2OHH - chains A and B; structure by X-ray diffraction, 1.70 A resolution.

== Chain A (and B) ==
Name: Type A flavoprotein fprA
From: Methanothermobacter thermautotrophicus
Notes: EC 1.-.-.-; chain B of this document is another copy of the same molecule, construct and numbering; everything in this record applies to it too
UniProt: Q50497 (FPRA_METTM); residue numbers follow UniProt; this construct covers 1-404
Amino-acid sequence (404 residues; numbered 1 to 404; the number before each row is that of its first residue):
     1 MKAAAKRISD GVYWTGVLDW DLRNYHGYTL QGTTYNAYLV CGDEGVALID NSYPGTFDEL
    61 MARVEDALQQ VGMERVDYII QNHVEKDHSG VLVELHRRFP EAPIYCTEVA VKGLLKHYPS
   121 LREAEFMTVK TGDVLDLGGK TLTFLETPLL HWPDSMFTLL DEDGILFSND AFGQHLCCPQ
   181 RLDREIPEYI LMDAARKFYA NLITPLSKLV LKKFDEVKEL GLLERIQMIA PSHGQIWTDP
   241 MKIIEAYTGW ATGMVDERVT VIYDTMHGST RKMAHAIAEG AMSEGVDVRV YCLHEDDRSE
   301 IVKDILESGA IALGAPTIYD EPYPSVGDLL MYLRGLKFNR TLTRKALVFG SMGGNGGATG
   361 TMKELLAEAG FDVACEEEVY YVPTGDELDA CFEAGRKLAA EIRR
Disordered / not traced: 404
Swiss-Prot annotation at these positions:
  - binding site (Fe cation): His83, Glu85, Asp87, His88, His151, Asp170, His233
  - binding site (FMN): Thr265 to Thr270, Thr317 to Asp320, Ser351 to Gly356
Ion coordination: Fe ion site 1: His83, Glu85, His151, Asp170; Fe ion site 2: Asp87, His88, Asp170, His233
Small-molecule neighbours:
  - FMN (flavin mononucleotide), molecule 1: His26, Glu85, His151, Trp152, Leu202
  - FMN, molecule 2: Asp264, Thr265, Met266, His267, Gly268, Ser269, Thr270, Pro316, Thr317, Ile318, Tyr319, Asp320, Ser351, Met352, Gly353, Gly354, Asn355, Gly356, Tyr381

== How chain A and chain B interact ==
Pairs across the interface (88):
  Tyr25(A) - His267(B)  hydrogen bond
  His26(A) - Met266(B)
  His26(A) - Tyr323(B)
  Gly27(A) - Tyr323(B)  hydrogen bond (backbone-side chain)
  Val84(A) - Tyr381(B)
  Glu85(A) - His267(B)  salt bridge
  Lys86(A) - His267(B)  hydrogen bond (side chain-backbone)
  Lys112(A) - Tyr380(B)
  Gly113(A) - Tyr380(B)
  Gly113(A) - Tyr381(B)
  Lys116(A) - Val379(B)
  Lys116(A) - Tyr380(B)  hydrogen bond (side chain-backbone)
  Lys116(A) - Tyr381(B)
  Lys116(A) - Val382(B)  hydrogen bond (side chain-backbone)
  Lys116(A) - Thr384(B)
  Lys116(A) - Glu387(B)  salt bridge
  His117(A) - Tyr381(B)
  His117(A) - Val382(B)
  His151(A) - Tyr319(B)  hydrogen bond
  His151(A) - Asp320(B)  salt bridge
  Trp152(A) - Tyr319(B)  hydrogen bond
  Trp152(A) - Tyr381(B)
  Pro153(A) - Gly353(B)
  Asp154(A) - Tyr381(B)
  Asn201(A) - Tyr319(B)
  Leu202(A) - Tyr319(B)  hydrogen bond (backbone-side chain)
  Pro205(A) - Tyr319(B)  hydrophobic
  Met266(A) - His26(B)
  His267(A) - Tyr25(B)  hydrogen bond
  His267(A) - Glu85(B)  salt bridge
  His267(A) - Lys86(B)  hydrogen bond (backbone-side chain)
  Arg298(A) - Tyr323(B)
  Arg298(A) - Pro324(B)
  Tyr319(A) - His151(B)  hydrogen bond
  Tyr319(A) - Trp152(B)  hydrogen bond
  Tyr319(A) - Asn201(B)
  Tyr319(A) - Leu202(B)  hydrogen bond (side chain-backbone)
  Tyr319(A) - Pro205(B)  hydrophobic
  Tyr319(A) - Gly335(B)
  Tyr319(A) - Lys337(B)  hydrogen bond (backbone-side chain)
  Asp320(A) - His151(B)  salt bridge
  Asp320(A) - Lys337(B)  salt bridge
  Glu321(A) - Met331(B)
  Glu321(A) - Arg334(B)  salt bridge
  Glu321(A) - Gly335(B)
  Pro322(A) - Met331(B)  hydrophobic
  Tyr323(A) - His26(B)
  Tyr323(A) - Gly27(B)  hydrogen bond (side chain-backbone)
  Tyr323(A) - Arg298(B)
  Tyr323(A) - Met331(B)
  Pro324(A) - Arg298(B)
  Pro324(A) - Asp328(B)
  Pro324(A) - Met331(B)  hydrophobic
  Pro324(A) - Tyr332(B)  hydrophobic
  Ser325(A) - Asp328(B)
  Val326(A) - Met331(B)  hydrophobic
  Gly327(A) - Gly327(B)
  Gly327(A) - Asp328(B)
  Gly327(A) - Met331(B)
  Asp328(A) - Pro324(B)
  Asp328(A) - Ser325(B)  hydrogen bond (side chain-backbone)
  Asp328(A) - Gly327(B)
  Asp328(A) - Asp328(B)
  Met331(A) - Glu321(B)
  Met331(A) - Pro322(B)  hydrophobic
  Met331(A) - Val326(B)  hydrophobic
  Met331(A) - Gly327(B)  hydrogen bond (side chain-backbone)
  Met331(A) - Leu365(B)  hydrophobic
  Tyr332(A) - Pro324(B)  hydrophobic
  Arg334(A) - Glu321(B)  salt bridge
  Gly335(A) - Tyr319(B)
  Gly335(A) - Glu321(B)
  Lys337(A) - Tyr319(B)  hydrogen bond (side chain-backbone)
  Gly353(A) - Pro153(B)
  Leu365(A) - Met331(B)  hydrophobic
  Tyr380(A) - Lys112(B)
  Tyr380(A) - Gly113(B)  hydrogen bond (side chain-backbone)
  Tyr380(A) - Lys116(B)  hydrogen bond (backbone-side chain)
  Tyr381(A) - Val84(B)
  Tyr381(A) - Gly113(B)
  Tyr381(A) - Lys116(B)
  Tyr381(A) - His117(B)
  Tyr381(A) - Trp152(B)
  Tyr381(A) - Asp154(B)
  Val382(A) - Lys116(B)  hydrogen bond (backbone-side chain)
  Val382(A) - His117(B)
  Thr384(A) - Lys116(B)
  Glu387(A) - Lys116(B)  salt bridge
Interface residues without a listed pair, chain A (52 interface residues in all): Asn24, Val109, Leu206, His294, Ile318, Leu336, Gly354, Thr361, Val379, Pro383
Interface residues without a listed pair, chain B (50 interface residues in all): Asn24, Val109, Leu206, His294, Leu330, Leu336, Pro383

== In short ==
The interface between chain A and chain B involves 52 residues on one side and 50 on the other, with 21
hydrogen bonds and 9 salt bridges. Polar contacts include Glu85(A)-His267(B), Lys116(A)-Glu387(B) and
His151(A)-Asp320(B). Bound to chain A: flavin mononucleotide.
Chain A and chain B are both Type A flavoprotein fprA (Methanothermobacter thermautotrophicus); the structure,
Crystal Structure of coenzyme F420H2 oxidase (FprA), a diiron flavoprotein, active oxidized state, was
determined by X-ray diffraction together with 2OHI and 2OHJ from the same study.
